PDB entry 7TOW | X-ray diffraction, 2.15 A resolution | chains H and L of the 3 polymer chains in the assembly

Chain H:
Protein: DH1058 Fab heavy chain
Organism: Homo sapiens
Notes: antibody fragment or engineered binder
Chain sequence (237 residues; each row starts with the number of its first residue):
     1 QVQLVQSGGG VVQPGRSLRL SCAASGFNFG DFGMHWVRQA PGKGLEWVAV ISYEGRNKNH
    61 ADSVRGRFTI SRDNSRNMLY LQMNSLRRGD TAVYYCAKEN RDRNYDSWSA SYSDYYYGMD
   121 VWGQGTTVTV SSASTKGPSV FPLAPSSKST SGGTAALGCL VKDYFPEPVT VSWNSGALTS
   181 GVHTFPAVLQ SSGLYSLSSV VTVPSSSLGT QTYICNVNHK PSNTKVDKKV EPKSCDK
Not modelled in the structure: 237
Disulfide bonds: Cys22-Cys96, Cys159-Cys215
Ion coordination: Ca2+ near Ser52 (its only coordinating residue here)

Chain L:
Protein: DH1058 Fab Light chain
Organism: Homo sapiens
Notes: antibody fragment or engineered binder
Chain sequence (215 residues; row label = number of the first residue in the row):
     1 DIVMTQSPSF LSASVGDRVT ITCRASQGID RYLAWYQQKP GSAPKLLIYA ASTLQSGVPS
    61 RFSGSGSETD FTLTISSLQP DDFATYYCQQ LSTYPTITFG QGTRLEIKRT VAAPSVFIFP
   121 PSDEQLKSGT ASVVCLLNNF YPREAKVQWK VDNALQSGNS QESVTEQDSK DSTYSLSSTL
   181 TLSKADYEKH KVYACEVTHQ GLSSPVTKSF NRGEC
Not modelled in the structure: 215
Disulfide bonds: Cys23-Cys88, Cys135-Cys195

How chain H and chain L interact:
Contacting residue pairs (83):
  His35(H) with Ile97(L)
  Val37(H) with Phe99(L), hydrophobic
  Gln39(H) with Gln38(L), hydrogen bond; Tyr87(L), hydrogen bond
  Lys43(H) with Tyr87(L)
  Gly44(H) with Tyr87(L)
  Leu45(H) with Gln38(L); Pro44(L), hydrophobic; Tyr87(L), hydrophobic; Phe99(L)
  Trp47(H) with Pro95(L); Thr96(L); Ile97(L); Phe99(L)
  Val50(H) with Tyr94(L); Pro95(L)
  Asn59(H) with Pro95(L), hydrogen bond (side chain-backbone); Thr96(L)
  Asp62(H) with Asp1(L)
  Tyr95(H) with Gln38(L), hydrogen bond; Ser42(L), hydrogen bond (side chain-backbone); Ala43(L), hydrophobic
  Glu99(H) with Tyr94(L), hydrogen bond
  Asn100(H) with Leu46(L); Tyr49(L); Gln55(L)
  Asp102(H) with Tyr49(L)
  Arg103(H) with Tyr49(L), hydrogen bond; Thr53(L); Leu54(L), hydrogen bond (side chain-backbone); Ser56(L)
  Tyr115(H) with Leu91(L); Tyr94(L)
  Tyr116(H) with Tyr32(L), hydrophobic; Leu91(L); Ser92(L); Tyr94(L), hydrophobic
  Tyr117(H) with Tyr49(L)
  Gly118(H) with Tyr36(L); Gln89(L)
  Met119(H) with Tyr36(L), hydrogen bond (backbone-side chain); Leu46(L); Gln89(L); Ile97(L), hydrophobic
  Asp120(H) with Gln55(L)
  Trp122(H) with Tyr36(L), hydrophobic; Ala43(L), hydrophobic; Pro44(L)
  Gly123(H) with Ala43(L)
  Val140(H) with Glu124(L)
  Phe141(H) with Ser122(L); Glu124(L); Gln125(L)
  Pro142(H) with Ser122(L)
  Leu143(H) with Phe119(L); Val134(L), hydrophobic
  Ala144(H) with Phe119(L)
  Thr150(H) with Lys208(L), hydrogen bond
  Ala156(H) with Phe117(L), hydrophobic; Phe119(L)
  Leu160(H) with Ser132(L)
  Lys162(H) with Gln125(L); Ser132(L)
  His183(H) with Asn138(L); Asn139(L), hydrogen bond; Ser175(L), hydrogen bond
  Phe185(H) with Leu136(L), hydrophobic; Ser163(L); Thr165(L); Ser175(L); Leu176(L); Ser177(L)
  Pro186(H) with Ser163(L), hydrogen bond (backbone-side chain); Val164(L)
  Val188(H) with Gln161(L); Ser163(L)
  Leu189(H) with Gln161(L), hydrogen bond (backbone-side chain)
  Gln190(H) with Gln161(L)
  Val200(H) with Leu136(L), hydrophobic
  Thr202(H) with Asn138(L)
  Lys228(H) with Glu124(L), salt bridge
  Lys233(H) with Asp123(L), salt bridge
  Cys235(H) with Glu214(L)
Also at the interface, not in a pair above, chain H (51 interface residues in all): Glu46, Pro145, Lys148, Ser151, Thr154, Ala155, Leu157, Ser198
Also at the interface, not in a pair above, chain L (48 interface residues in all): Ala34, Ala50, Thr130, Glu162, Asp168, Ser209

Summary:
51 residues of chain H face 48 of chain L across their interface, with 14 hydrogen bonds and 2 salt bridges.
Polar pairs include Lys228(H)-Glu124(L), Lys233(H)-Asp123(L) and Gln39(H)-Gln38(L).
Chain H is DH1058 Fab heavy chain and chain L is DH1058 Fab Light chain, both from Homo sapiens; the
structure, Antibody DH1058 Fab fragment bound to SARS-CoV-2 fusion peptide, was determined by X-ray
diffraction together with 7THE and 7THT from the same study.
